4QLQ - chains S and T of the 28 polymer chains in the assembly; structure by X-ray diffraction, 2.40 A resolution.

Chain S:
Name: Proteasome subunit alpha type-6
Source organism: Saccharomyces cerevisiae
Notes: EC 3.4.25.1
UniProtKB: P40302 (PSA6_YEAST); residues 0-233 here correspond to UniProt positions 1-234 (UniProt number = residue number + 1)
Amino-acid sequence (234 residues; row label = number of the first residue in the row; numbering starts at 0):
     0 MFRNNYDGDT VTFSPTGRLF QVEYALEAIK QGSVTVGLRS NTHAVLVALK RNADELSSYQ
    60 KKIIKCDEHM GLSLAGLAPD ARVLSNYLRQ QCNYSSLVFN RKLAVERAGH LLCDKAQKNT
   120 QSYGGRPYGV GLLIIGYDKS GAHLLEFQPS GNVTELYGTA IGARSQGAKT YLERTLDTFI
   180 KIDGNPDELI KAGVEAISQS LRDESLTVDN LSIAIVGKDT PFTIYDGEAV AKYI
Disordered / not traced: 0-2
UniProt features mapped onto this chain:
  - modified residue: Ser13 (Phosphoserine)
  - cross-link: Lys190 (Glycyl lysine isopeptide (Lys-Gly) (interchain with G-Cter in ubiquitin))

Chain T:
Name: Probable proteasome subunit alpha type-7
Source organism: Saccharomyces cerevisiae
Notes: EC 3.4.25.1
UniProtKB: P21242 (PSA7_YEAST); residues -3 to 284 here correspond to UniProt positions 1-288 (UniProt number = residue number + 4)
Amino-acid sequence (288 residues; numbered -3 to 284; the number before each row is that of its first residue; numbers below 1 keep their minus sign (Met-3 is residue -3)):
    -3 MTSIGTGYDL SNSVFSPDGR NFQVEYAVKA VENGTTSIGI KCNDGVVFAV EKLITSKLLV
    57 PQKNVKIQVV DRHIGCVYSG LIPDGRHLVN RGREEAASFK KLYKTPIPIP AFADRLGQYV
   117 QAHTLYNSVR PFGVSTIFGG VDKNGAHLYM LEPSGSYWGY KGAATGKGRQ SAKAELEKLV
   177 DHHPEGLSAR EAVKQAAKII YLAHEDNKEK DFELEISWCS LSETNGLHKF VKGDLLQEAI
   237 DFAQKEINGD DDEDEDDSDN VMSSDDENAP VATNANATTD QEGDIHLE
Disordered / not traced: -3 to 1, 245-284
UniProt features mapped onto this chain:
  - modified residue: Thr-2 (N-acetylthreonine)

How chain S and chain T interact:
Residue-residue contacts - 64 pairs, chain S then chain T:
  Asn4(S) - Leu6(T)
  Tyr5(S) - Asp5(T)  hydrogen bond
  Thr9(S) - Arg126(T)
  Val10(S) - Gln19(T)
  Val10(S) - Asn123(T)
  Val10(S) - Ser124(T)
  Val10(S) - Val125(T)
  Val10(S) - Arg126(T)
  Thr11(S) - Leu6(T)
  Thr11(S) - Gln19(T)
  Phe12(S) - Gln19(T)
  Phe12(S) - Tyr22(T)
  Phe12(S) - Ala23(T)  hydrophobic
  Phe12(S) - Arg126(T)
  Phe12(S) - Pro127(T)
  Ser13(S) - Tyr22(T)
  Pro14(S) - Tyr22(T)  hydrophobic
  Pro14(S) - Lys25(T)
  Thr15(S) - Lys25(T)
  Gly16(S) - Tyr22(T)
  Gly16(S) - Lys25(T)
  Gly16(S) - Ala26(T)
  Leu18(S) - Leu77(T)  hydrophobic
  Leu18(S) - Arg126(T)
  Arg38(S) - Val56(T)
  Glu105(S) - Lys59(T)  salt bridge
  His109(S) - Arg82(T)
  Cys112(S) - Arg82(T)
  Asp113(S) - Arg82(T)  salt bridge
  Asp113(S) - Asn86(T)
  Gln116(S) - Pro79(T)
  Gln116(S) - Asp80(T)
  Gln116(S) - His83(T)  hydrogen bond
  Thr119(S) - Arg126(T)  hydrogen bond (backbone-side chain)
  Gln120(S) - His119(T)
  Gln120(S) - Val125(T)
  Gln120(S) - Arg126(T)  hydrogen bond (backbone-backbone)
  Gln120(S) - Phe128(T)
  Ser121(S) - Ser124(T)
  Tyr122(S) - Ser124(T)  hydrogen bond (backbone-backbone)
  His142(S) - Lys59(T)
  Ser149(S) - Pro79(T)
  Gly150(S) - Pro79(T)
  Asn151(S) - Ile78(T)
  Asn151(S) - Pro79(T)
  Thr153(S) - Leu55(T)
  Thr153(S) - Asn60(T)
  Glu154(S) - Leu55(T)
  Glu154(S) - Val56(T)  hydrogen bond (backbone-backbone)
  Glu154(S) - Lys59(T)
  Glu154(S) - Asn60(T)  hydrogen bond (backbone-side chain)
  Leu155(S) - Leu54(T)
  Leu155(S) - Leu55(T)  hydrophobic
  Leu155(S) - Val56(T)
  Tyr156(S) - Leu54(T)  hydrogen bond (backbone-backbone)
  Tyr156(S) - Leu55(T)
  Tyr156(S) - Val56(T)
  Tyr156(S) - Pro57(T)
  Gly157(S) - Leu54(T)
  Lys168(S) - Leu54(T)
  Leu171(S) - Leu54(T)
  Glu172(S) - Ser52(T)  hydrogen bond
  Glu172(S) - Lys53(T)
  Leu175(S) - Lys53(T)
Also at the interface, not in a pair above, chain S (37 interface residues in all): Ser139, Val152, Phe178
Also at the interface, not in a pair above, chain T (30 interface residues in all): Gly129

Summary:
37 residues of chain S face 30 of chain T across their interface, with 9 hydrogen bonds and 2 salt bridges.
Polar contacts include Glu105(S)-Lys59(T), Asp113(S)-Arg82(T) and Tyr5(S)-Asp5(T).
Here chain S is Proteasome subunit alpha type-6 and chain T is Probable proteasome subunit alpha type-7, both
from Saccharomyces cerevisiae. Entry 4QLQ (yCP in complex with tripeptidic epoxyketone inhibitor 8) was
determined by X-ray diffraction (same publication as 4QLS, 4QLT, 4QLU and 4QLV).
